6RL0 - chains A and D; structure by X-ray diffraction, 1.78 A resolution.

# Chain A (and D)
Protein: Nitrous-oxide reductase
Source organism: Pseudomonas stutzeri
Notes: EC 1.7.2.4; chain D of this document is another copy of the same molecule, construct and numbering; everything in this record applies to it too
UniProt: P19573 (NOSZ_PSEST); residues 1-638 here = UniProt positions 1-638
Chain sequence (638 residues; numbered 1 to 638; the number before each row is that of its first residue):
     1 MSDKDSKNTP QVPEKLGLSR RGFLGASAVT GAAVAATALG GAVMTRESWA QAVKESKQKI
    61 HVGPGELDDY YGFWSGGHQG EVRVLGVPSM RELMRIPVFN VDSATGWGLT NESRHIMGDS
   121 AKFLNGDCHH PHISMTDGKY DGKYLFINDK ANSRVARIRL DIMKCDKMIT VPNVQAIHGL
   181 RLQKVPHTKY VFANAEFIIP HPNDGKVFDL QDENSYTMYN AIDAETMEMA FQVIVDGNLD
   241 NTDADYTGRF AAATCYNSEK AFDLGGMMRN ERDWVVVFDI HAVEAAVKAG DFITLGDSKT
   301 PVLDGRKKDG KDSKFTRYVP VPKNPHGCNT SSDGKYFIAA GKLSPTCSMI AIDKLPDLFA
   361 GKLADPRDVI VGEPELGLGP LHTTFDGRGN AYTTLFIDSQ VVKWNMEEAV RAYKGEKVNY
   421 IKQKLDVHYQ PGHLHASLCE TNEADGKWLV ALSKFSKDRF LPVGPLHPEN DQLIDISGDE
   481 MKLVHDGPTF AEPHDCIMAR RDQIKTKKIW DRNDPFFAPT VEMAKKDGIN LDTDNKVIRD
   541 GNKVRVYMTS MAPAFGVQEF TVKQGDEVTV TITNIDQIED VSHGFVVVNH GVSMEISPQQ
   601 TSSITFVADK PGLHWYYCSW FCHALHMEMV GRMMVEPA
Not modelled in the structure: 1-54 (chain D: 1-57)
UniProt features mapped onto this chain:
  - binding site (Cu cation): His129, His130, His178, His326, His382, His433, His494, His583, Cys618, Trp620, Cys622, His626, Met629
  - binding site (Ca(2+)): Tyr256, Glu259, Met267, Asp273, Asn324, Lys454, Glu469
Bound ions: [4Cu:2S] cluster: His129, His130, His178, His326, His382, His433; Na+ near Met168 (its only coordinating residue here); Ca2+: Tyr256, Glu259, Met267, Asp273, Asn324; K+: Lys454, Glu469; dinuclear copper ion: Cys618, Trp620, Cys622, His626, Met629
Ligand contacts:
  - B3P (2-[3-(2-hydroxy-1,1-dihydroxymethyl-ethylamino)-propylamino]-2-hydroxymethyl-propane-1,3-diol), molecule 1: Gly108, Leu109, Arg114, His590, Gly591, Val592, Thr605, Phe606
  - B3P, molecule 2: Lys122, Phe123, Leu124
  - CUK ([4Cu:2S] cluster): His129, His130, His178, Asn241, His326, His382, Gly432, His433, Lys454, His494
Reported in the primary citation:
  - dinuclear copper ion coordination: Cys618, Trp620, His626, Met629
  - contacts within the chain: Asp576-His583 (hydrogen bond)
  - conformationally variable residues (side-chain flip): His583
  - CUK coordination: His382, His494

# How chain A and chain D interact
Pairs across the interface (250):
  Ile60(A) - His61(D)
  Pro64(A) - Arg459(D)
  Pro64(A) - Leu483(D)  hydrophobic
  Pro64(A) - Val484(D)
  Pro64(A) - His485(D)
  Pro64(A) - Asp486(D)
  Gly65(A) - Arg459(D)
  Leu67(A) - Asp458(D)
  Leu67(A) - Arg459(D)
  Leu67(A) - Phe460(D)
  Leu67(A) - Leu461(D)
  Asp68(A) - Leu461(D)
  Tyr70(A) - Leu461(D)
  Tyr71(A) - Leu461(D)
  Tyr71(A) - Pro462(D)  hydrogen bond (side chain-backbone)
  His78(A) - Ser103(D)  hydrogen bond (backbone-side chain)
  His78(A) - Ala104(D)  hydrogen bond (backbone-backbone)
  His78(A) - Ser619(D)  hydrogen bond (side chain-backbone)
  His78(A) - Trp620(D)
  Gln79(A) - Asp102(D)
  Gln79(A) - Ser103(D)
  Gln79(A) - Ala104(D)
  Glu81(A) - Arg95(D)  salt bridge
  Arg83(A) - Arg95(D)
  Arg91(A) - Phe460(D)
  Arg91(A) - His485(D)
  Arg91(A) - Asp486(D)  hydrogen bond (side chain-backbone)
  Arg91(A) - Pro488(D)
  Glu92(A) - Arg95(D)  salt bridge
  Glu92(A) - Pro488(D)
  Leu93(A) - Leu461(D)  hydrophobic
  Leu93(A) - Pro468(D)
  Leu93(A) - Pro488(D)  hydrophobic
  Met94(A) - Leu466(D)
  Met94(A) - His467(D)
  Met94(A) - Pro468(D)
  Met94(A) - Phe490(D)  hydrophobic
  Arg95(A) - Glu81(D)  salt bridge
  Arg95(A) - Arg83(D)
  Arg95(A) - Glu92(D)  salt bridge
  Arg95(A) - Arg95(D)
  Arg95(A) - Phe490(D)
  Asp102(A) - Gln79(D)
  Asp102(A) - Phe490(D)
  Ser103(A) - His78(D)  hydrogen bond (side chain-backbone)
  Ser103(A) - Gln79(D)
  Ser103(A) - Leu124(D)
  Ser103(A) - Asn125(D)
  Ser103(A) - Gly126(D)  hydrogen bond (side chain-backbone)
  Ala104(A) - His78(D)  hydrogen bond (backbone-backbone)
  Ala104(A) - Gln79(D)
  Ala104(A) - Ala491(D)  hydrophobic
  Thr105(A) - Leu466(D)
  Leu109(A) - Leu124(D)  hydrophobic
  Phe123(A) - Asn589(D)
  Phe123(A) - His590(D)
  Phe123(A) - Gly591(D)
  Asn125(A) - Ser103(D)
  Asn125(A) - Gly591(D)
  Asn125(A) - Val592(D)
  Asn125(A) - Ser593(D)
  Gly126(A) - Ser103(D)  hydrogen bond (backbone-side chain)
  Asp127(A) - Tyr617(D)  hydrogen bond
  Lys150(A) - Tyr617(D)
  Ala151(A) - Val586(D)  hydrophobic
  Ala151(A) - Val588(D)
  Ala151(A) - Asn589(D)  hydrogen bond (backbone-backbone)
  Ala151(A) - Tyr617(D)  hydrogen bond (backbone-side chain)
  Asn152(A) - Asn589(D)  hydrogen bond (side chain-backbone)
  Asn152(A) - His590(D)  hydrogen bond (side chain-backbone)
  Asn152(A) - Gly591(D)  hydrogen bond (side chain-backbone)
  Ser153(A) - Val588(D)
  Ser153(A) - Asn589(D)  hydrogen bond
  Ile162(A) - Pro465(D)
  Met163(A) - Val463(D)
  Val174(A) - Asn589(D)
  Gln175(A) - Val588(D)
  Gln175(A) - Asn589(D)
  Gln175(A) - Leu613(D)  hydrogen bond (side chain-backbone)
  Gln175(A) - His614(D)
  Gln175(A) - Trp615(D)  hydrogen bond (side chain-backbone)
  Ala176(A) - Val588(D)
  Phe197(A) - Trp615(D)
  Phe197(A) - Tyr617(D)  hydrophobic
  Ile198(A) - Trp615(D)  hydrogen bond (backbone-side chain)
  Ile199(A) - Trp615(D)
  Asn203(A) - Pro611(D)
  Asn203(A) - Gly612(D)
  Asn203(A) - Leu613(D)  hydrogen bond (side chain-backbone)
  Asn203(A) - His614(D)
  Asp204(A) - Pro611(D)
  Asp204(A) - Pro637(D)
  Gly205(A) - Gly612(D)
  Gly205(A) - Pro637(D)
  Phe208(A) - Gly612(D)
  Phe208(A) - Leu613(D)
  Phe208(A) - Met634(D)  hydrophobic
  Phe208(A) - Val635(D)
  Leu210(A) - Leu613(D)  hydrophobic
  Leu210(A) - Trp615(D)  hydrophobic
  Leu210(A) - Arg632(D)
  Tyr256(A) - Met627(D)
  Phe262(A) - Trp615(D)  hydrophobic
  Phe262(A) - Arg632(D)  hydrogen bond (backbone-side chain)
  Leu264(A) - Pro553(D)  hydrophobic
  Leu264(A) - Leu625(D)  hydrophobic
  Leu264(A) - Glu628(D)
  Met267(A) - Glu628(D)
  Met268(A) - Leu625(D)  hydrophobic
  Asn324(A) - Glu628(D)  hydrogen bond
  His326(A) - Met627(D)
  Lys342(A) - Glu628(D)  salt bridge
  Phe396(A) - Phe621(D)  hydrophobic
  Phe396(A) - His623(D)
  Phe396(A) - Ala624(D)
  Lys454(A) - Phe621(D)
  Phe455(A) - Asp580(D)
  Phe455(A) - Phe621(D)
  Phe455(A) - Cys622(D)
  Ser456(A) - Asp580(D)  hydrogen bond (backbone-side chain)
  Lys457(A) - Asp580(D)  hydrogen bond (backbone-side chain)
  Asp458(A) - Leu67(D)
  Arg459(A) - Pro64(D)
  Arg459(A) - Gly65(D)
  Arg459(A) - Leu67(D)
  Phe460(A) - Leu67(D)
  Phe460(A) - Arg91(D)
  Leu461(A) - Leu67(D)
  Leu461(A) - Asp68(D)
  Leu461(A) - Tyr70(D)
  Leu461(A) - Tyr71(D)
  Leu461(A) - Leu93(D)  hydrophobic
  Leu461(A) - Arg501(D)
  Pro462(A) - Tyr71(D)  hydrogen bond (backbone-side chain)
  Pro462(A) - Thr506(D)
  Pro462(A) - Lys508(D)
  Val463(A) - Leu93(D)  hydrophobic
  Val463(A) - Met163(D)
  Gly464(A) - Thr506(D)
  Gly464(A) - Lys507(D)
  Pro465(A) - Ile162(D)
  Pro465(A) - Lys507(D)
  Pro465(A) - Lys508(D)
  Pro465(A) - Ile509(D)
  Pro465(A) - Trp510(D)
  Leu466(A) - Met94(D)
  Leu466(A) - Thr105(D)
  Leu466(A) - Ser582(D)
  Leu466(A) - Glu595(D)
  Leu466(A) - Trp620(D)  hydrophobic
  His467(A) - Met94(D)
  His467(A) - Asp580(D)  salt bridge
  Pro468(A) - Leu93(D)
  Pro468(A) - Met94(D)
  Leu483(A) - Pro64(D)  hydrophobic
  Val484(A) - Pro64(D)
  His485(A) - Pro64(D)
  His485(A) - Arg91(D)
  Asp486(A) - Pro64(D)
  Asp486(A) - Arg91(D)  hydrogen bond (backbone-side chain)
  Pro488(A) - Arg91(D)
  Pro488(A) - Glu92(D)
  Pro488(A) - Leu93(D)  hydrophobic
  Phe490(A) - Met94(D)  hydrophobic
  Phe490(A) - Arg95(D)
  Phe490(A) - Asp102(D)
  Ala491(A) - Ala104(D)  hydrophobic
  Glu492(A) - Ser619(D)
  Glu492(A) - Trp620(D)
  Glu492(A) - Phe621(D)  hydrogen bond (side chain-backbone)
  Arg501(A) - Leu461(D)
  Thr506(A) - Pro462(D)
  Thr506(A) - Gly464(D)
  Lys507(A) - Gly464(D)
  Lys507(A) - Pro465(D)
  Lys508(A) - Pro465(D)
  Ile509(A) - Pro465(D)
  Trp510(A) - Pro465(D)
  Asp580(A) - Phe455(D)
  Asp580(A) - Ser456(D)  hydrogen bond (side chain-backbone)
  Asp580(A) - Lys457(D)  hydrogen bond (side chain-backbone)
  Asp580(A) - His467(D)  salt bridge
  Val586(A) - Ala151(D)  hydrophobic
  Val588(A) - Ala151(D)
  Val588(A) - Ser153(D)
  Val588(A) - Gln175(D)
  Val588(A) - Ala176(D)
  Asn589(A) - Phe123(D)
  Asn589(A) - Ala151(D)  hydrogen bond (backbone-backbone)
  Asn589(A) - Asn152(D)  hydrogen bond (backbone-side chain)
  Asn589(A) - Ser153(D)  hydrogen bond
  Asn589(A) - Val174(D)  hydrogen bond (side chain-backbone)
  Asn589(A) - Gln175(D)
  His590(A) - Phe123(D)
  His590(A) - Asn152(D)  hydrogen bond (backbone-side chain)
  Gly591(A) - Phe123(D)
  Gly591(A) - Asn125(D)
  Gly591(A) - Asn152(D)  hydrogen bond (backbone-side chain)
  Val592(A) - Asn125(D)
  Ser593(A) - Asn125(D)
  Glu595(A) - Leu466(D)
  Pro611(A) - Asn203(D)
  Pro611(A) - Asp204(D)
  Gly612(A) - Asn203(D)
  Gly612(A) - Gly205(D)
  Gly612(A) - Phe208(D)
  Leu613(A) - Gln175(D)  hydrogen bond (backbone-side chain)
  Leu613(A) - Asn203(D)  hydrogen bond (backbone-side chain)
  Leu613(A) - Phe208(D)
  His614(A) - Gln175(D)
  Trp615(A) - Gln175(D)  hydrogen bond (backbone-side chain)
  Trp615(A) - Phe197(D)
  Trp615(A) - Ile198(D)  hydrogen bond (side chain-backbone)
  Trp615(A) - Ile199(D)
  Trp615(A) - Leu210(D)  hydrophobic
  Trp615(A) - Phe262(D)  hydrophobic
  Tyr617(A) - Asp127(D)  hydrogen bond
  Tyr617(A) - Lys150(D)
  Tyr617(A) - Ala151(D)  hydrogen bond (side chain-backbone)
  Tyr617(A) - Phe197(D)  hydrophobic
  Ser619(A) - His78(D)  hydrogen bond (backbone-side chain)
  Ser619(A) - Glu492(D)
  Trp620(A) - His78(D)
  Trp620(A) - Leu466(D)  hydrophobic
  Trp620(A) - Glu492(D)
  Phe621(A) - Phe396(D)  hydrophobic
  Phe621(A) - Lys454(D)
  Phe621(A) - Phe455(D)
  Phe621(A) - Glu492(D)  hydrogen bond (backbone-side chain)
  Cys622(A) - Phe455(D)
  His623(A) - Phe396(D)
  Ala624(A) - Lys342(D)
  Ala624(A) - Phe396(D)
  Leu625(A) - Met268(D)  hydrophobic
  Leu625(A) - Leu343(D)  hydrophobic
  Met627(A) - Lys150(D)
  Met627(A) - His178(D)
  Met627(A) - Glu196(D)
  Met627(A) - Tyr256(D)
  Glu628(A) - Leu264(D)
  Glu628(A) - Met267(D)
  Glu628(A) - Asn324(D)  hydrogen bond
  Glu628(A) - Lys342(D)  salt bridge
  Val630(A) - Phe197(D)  hydrophobic
  Arg632(A) - Leu210(D)
  Met634(A) - Phe208(D)  hydrophobic
  Val635(A) - Gly205(D)
  Val635(A) - Phe208(D)
  Pro637(A) - Asp204(D)
  Pro637(A) - Gly205(D)
Interface residues without a listed pair, chain A (130 interface residues in all): His61, Glu66, Val84, Val101, Leu124, Asp161, Lys164, His178, Glu196, Pro200, Leu343, Leu381, Ile397, Glu469, Pro553, Val581, Ser582, Val587, Ser597, Pro598, Glu636
Interface residues without a listed pair, chain D (131 interface residues in all): Ile60, Glu66, Val84, Val101, Leu109, Asp161, Lys164, Pro200, Asp240, His326, Leu381, Ile397, Glu469, Val581, Val587, Ser597, Pro598, Val630, Glu636

# Overview
The interface between chain A and chain D involves 130 residues on one side and 131 on the other; the contacts
include 44 hydrogen bonds and 8 salt bridges. Polar pairs include Glu81(A)-Arg95(D), Glu92(A)-Arg95(D) and
Lys342(A)-Glu628(D). The paper reports dinuclear copper ion coordination by Cys618(A), Trp620(A) and His626(A)
among others; CUK coordination by His382(A) and His494(A).
Chain A and chain D are both Nitrous-oxide reductase (Pseudomonas stutzeri); the structure, Recombinant
Pseudomonas stutzeri nitrous oxide reductase, form I, was determined by X-ray diffraction.
